Entry 5MRN (X-ray diffraction, 2.00 A resolution); this record covers chain A.

Chain A:
Name: 2-C-methyl-D-erythritol 4-phosphate cytidylyltransferase, chloroplastic
Organism: Arabidopsis thaliana
Notes: EC 2.7.7.60
Reference sequence: P69834 (ISPD_ARATH); residue numbers follow UniProt; this construct covers 76-302
Chain sequence (228 residues; numbered 75 to 302; the number before each row is that of its first residue):
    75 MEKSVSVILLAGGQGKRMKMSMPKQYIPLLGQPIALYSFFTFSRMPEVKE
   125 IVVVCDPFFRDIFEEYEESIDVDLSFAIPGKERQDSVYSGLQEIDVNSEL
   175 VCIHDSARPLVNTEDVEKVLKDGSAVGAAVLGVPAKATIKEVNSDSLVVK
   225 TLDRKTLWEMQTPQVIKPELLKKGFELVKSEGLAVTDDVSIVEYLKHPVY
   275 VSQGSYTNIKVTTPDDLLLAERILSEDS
Disordered / not traced: 75-76, 87-95, 300-302
Differences from the reference sequence: initiating methionine (75); conflict Ser149 (Arg in P69834); engineered mutation Ala258 (Glu in P69834)
Metal / ion sites: K+ site 1: Ser117, Met119, Val122, Asp145; Cd2+ site 1: Glu121, Glu191, His271; Cd2+ site 2: Glu138, Glu141, Asp169; Cd2+ site 3 near Glu167 (its only coordinating residue here); K+ site 2: Thr286, Asp290

Summary:
Ser117, Met119, Val122 and Asp145 coordinate K+ site 1. Glu121, Glu191 and His271 coordinate Cd2+ site 1.
Chain A is 2-C-methyl-D-erythritol 4-phosphate cytidylyltransferase, chloroplastic (Arabidopsis thaliana); the
structure, Arabidopsis thaliana IspD Glu258Ala Mutant, was determined by X-ray diffraction together with 5MRM,
5MRO, 5MRP and 5MRQ from the same study.
